Entry 8PBC (electron microscopy, 2.61 A resolution); this record covers chains A and V of the 22 polymer chains in the assembly.

== Chain A ==
Name: DNA repair protein RAD51 homolog 1
Source organism: Homo sapiens
Reference sequence: Q06609 (RAD51_HUMAN); residues 1-339 here = UniProt positions 1-339
Chain sequence (339 residues; row label = number of the first residue in the row):
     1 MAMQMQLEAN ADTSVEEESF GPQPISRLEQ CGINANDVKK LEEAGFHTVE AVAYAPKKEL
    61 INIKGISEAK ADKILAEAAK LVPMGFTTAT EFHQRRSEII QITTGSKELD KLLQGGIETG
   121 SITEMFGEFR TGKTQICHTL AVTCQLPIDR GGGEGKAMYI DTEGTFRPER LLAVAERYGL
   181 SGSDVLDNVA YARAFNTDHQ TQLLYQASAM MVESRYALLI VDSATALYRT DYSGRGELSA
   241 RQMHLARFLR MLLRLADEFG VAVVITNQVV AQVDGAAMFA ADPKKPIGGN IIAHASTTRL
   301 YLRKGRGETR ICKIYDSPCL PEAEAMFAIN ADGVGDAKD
Disordered / not traced: 1-20, 275-282
Metal / ion sites: Ca2+ site 1: Thr-134 (together with ATP); Ca2+ site 2: Ala-293, His-294, Ser-296, Asp-316 (together with ATP)
Ligand contacts:
  - ATP (adenosine-5'-triphosphate), molecule 1: Glu-128, Phe-129, Arg-130, Thr-131, Gly-132, Lys-133, Thr-134, Gln-135, Glu-163, Arg-170, Arg-310, Ile-329, Asn-330, Ala-331
  - ATP, molecule 2: Ala-293, His-294, Asp-316, Ser-317, Pro-318, Cys-319, Leu-320, Pro-321, Glu-322
From the paper describing this entry:
  - mutagenesis - D184A, D184A/D187A: decreased binding to BRC4
  - mutagenesis - D184A, D184A/D187A: decreased binding to Breast cancer type 2 susceptibility protein

== Chain V ==
Molecule: 30-nt DNA strand
Sequence (30 nucleotides; row label = number of the first residue in the row):
     1 GGAGGAGGAG GAGGAGGAGG AGGAGGAGGA

== How chain A and chain V interact ==
Residue-residue contacts (16):
  Arg-229(A) / DA30(V)  salt bridge to the phosphate
  Arg-235(A) / DG28(V)  base contact
  Leu-238(A) / DG28(V)  sugar contact
  Ser-239(A) / DA27(V)  sugar contact
  Arg-241(A) / DG28(V)  hydrogen bond to the phosphate
  Arg-241(A) / DG29(V)  salt bridge to the phosphate
  Gln-242(A) / DA27(V)  phosphate contact
  Gln-242(A) / DG28(V)  hydrogen bond to the phosphate
  Val-270(A) / DA30(V)  sugar contact
  Ala-271(A) / DA30(V)  base contact
  Val-273(A) / DA30(V)  base contact
  Gly-288(A) / DG29(V)  hydrogen bond to the phosphate
  Gly-289(A) / DG28(V)  phosphate contact
  Gly-289(A) / DG29(V)  hydrogen bond to the phosphate
  Asn-290(A) / DG28(V)  hydrogen bond to the phosphate
  Ile-291(A) / DG28(V)  phosphate contact
Also at the interface, not in a pair above, chain A (16 interface residues in all): Met-243, Pro-286, Ile-287

== Summary ==
16 residues of chain A face 4 of chain V across their interface; the contacts include 5 hydrogen bonds and 2
salt bridges. Among the polar pairs are Arg-241(A)/DG28(V), Gln-242(A)/DG28(V) and Gly-288(A)/DG29(V). The
paper reports that D184A and D184A/D187A of chain A reduce binding to BRC4; D184A and D184A/D187A of chain A
reduce binding to Breast cancer type 2 susceptibility protein.
Chain A is DNA repair protein RAD51 homolog 1 (Homo sapiens) and chain V is a 30-nt DNA strand; the structure,
RAD51 filament on ssDNA bound by the BRCA2 c-terminus, was determined by electron microscopy, deposited
together with 8PBD.
